PDB entry 6T3V | X-ray diffraction, 1.62 A resolution | chain A

# Chain A
Protein: Aminotransferase
Organism: Psychrobacter sp. B6
Notes: EC 2.6.1.-
UniProtKB: C7E5X4 (C7E5X4_9GAMM); numbering as in UniProt (aligned over 1-398)
Amino-acid sequence (398 residues; numbered 1 to 398; the number before each row is that of its first residue):
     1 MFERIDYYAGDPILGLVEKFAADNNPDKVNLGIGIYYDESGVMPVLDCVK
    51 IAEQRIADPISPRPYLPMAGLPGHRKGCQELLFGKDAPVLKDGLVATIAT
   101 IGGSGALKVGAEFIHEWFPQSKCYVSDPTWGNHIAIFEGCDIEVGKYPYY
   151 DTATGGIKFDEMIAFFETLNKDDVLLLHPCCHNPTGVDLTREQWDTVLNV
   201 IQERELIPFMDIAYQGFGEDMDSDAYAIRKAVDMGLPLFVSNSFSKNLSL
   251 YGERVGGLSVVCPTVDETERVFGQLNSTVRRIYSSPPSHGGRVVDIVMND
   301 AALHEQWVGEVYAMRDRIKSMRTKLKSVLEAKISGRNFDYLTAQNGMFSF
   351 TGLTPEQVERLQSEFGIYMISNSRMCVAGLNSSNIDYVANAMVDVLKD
Covalently attached groups: pyridoxal phosphate (PLP) linked to K246
Ligand contacts:
  - (2S)-2-hydroxybutanedioic acid (LMR): I13, L14, I33, G34, Y65, W130, N183, Y214, R280, S284, F348, R374
  - pyridoxal phosphate (PLP): Y65, I101, G102, G103, S104, L107, W130, H133, H178, N183, D211, A213, Y214, S243, S245, R254, S284
Reported in the primary citation:
  - binding site for pyridoxal phosphate: W130, K246
  - catalytic residues: K246 (citing earlier work)
  - binding site for (2S)-2-hydroxybutanedioic acid: G34, W130, N183, K246, R280, R374
  - interface residues: R280
  - specificity-determining residues: L14, R280
  - conformationally variable residues (helix shift, loop rearrangement, side-chain flip): I13, L14, V17, N25 to V45, R280
  - specificity-determining residues: S285 (by similarity / conservation)

# In short
Bound to chain A: (2S)-2-hydroxybutanedioic acid. Covalently linked pyridoxal phosphate: at K246. From the
paper: the catalytic residue K246; a binding site for (2S)-2-hydroxybutanedioic acid at G34, W130 and N183
among others.
Chain A is Aminotransferase (Psychrobacter sp. B6); the structure, Psychrophilic aromatic amino acids
aminotransferase from Psychrobacter sp. B6 cocrystalized with substrate analog - malic acid, was determined by
X-ray diffraction, deposited together with 6ZUP, 6ZUR and 6ZVG.
